2W6G - chains E and G of the 7 polymer chains in the assembly; structure by X-ray diffraction, 6.00 A resolution (low resolution: residue-level contacts below are approximate; hydrogen-bond / salt-bridge calls are withheld).

== Chain E ==
Protein: ATP synthase subunit beta, mitochondrial
Source organism: Bos taurus
Notes: EC 3.6.3.14
UniProtKB: P00829 (ATPB_BOVIN); residues -49 to 478 here correspond to UniProt positions 1-528 (UniProt number = residue number + 50)
Sequence (528 residues; row label = number of the first residue in the row; numbers below 1 keep their minus sign (Met-49 is residue -49)):
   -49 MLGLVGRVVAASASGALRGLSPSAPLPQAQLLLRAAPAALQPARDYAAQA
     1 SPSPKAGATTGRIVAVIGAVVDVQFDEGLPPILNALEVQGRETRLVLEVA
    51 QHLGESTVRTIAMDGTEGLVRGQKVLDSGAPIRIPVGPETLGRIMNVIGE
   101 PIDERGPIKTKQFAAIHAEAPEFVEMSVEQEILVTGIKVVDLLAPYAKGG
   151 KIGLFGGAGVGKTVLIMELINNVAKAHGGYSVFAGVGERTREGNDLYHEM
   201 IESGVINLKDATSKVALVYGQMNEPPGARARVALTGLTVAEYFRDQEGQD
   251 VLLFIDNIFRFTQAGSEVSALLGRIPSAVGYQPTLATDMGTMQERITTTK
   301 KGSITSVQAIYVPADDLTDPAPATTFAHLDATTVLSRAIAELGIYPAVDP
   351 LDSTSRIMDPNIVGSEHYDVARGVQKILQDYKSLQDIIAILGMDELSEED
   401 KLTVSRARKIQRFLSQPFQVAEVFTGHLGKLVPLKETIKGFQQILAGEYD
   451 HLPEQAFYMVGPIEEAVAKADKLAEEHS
Disordered / not traced: -49 to 8, 475-478
Swiss-Prot annotation at these positions:
  - binding site (ADP): Gly159, Val160, Gly161, Lys162, Thr163, Val164
  - binding site (ATP): Gly159, Gly161, Lys162, Thr163, Val164, Arg189
  - binding site (phosphate): Gly159, Val160, Gly161, Lys162, Thr163
  - binding site (Mg(2+)): Thr163, Glu188
  - modified residue: Lys74 (N6-acetyllysine), Lys111 (N6-acetyllysine), Lys148 (N6-acetyllysine), Lys209 (N6-acetyllysine), Lys214 (N6-acetyllysine), Thr262 (Phosphothreonine), Ser365 (Phosphoserine), Lys376 (N6-acetyllysine), Ser383 (Phosphoserine), Lys430 (N6-acetyllysine), Lys435 (N6-acetyllysine), Lys472 (N6-acetyllysine)
  - glycosylation: Ser56 (O-linked (GlcNAc) serine)

== Chain G ==
Protein: ATP synthase subunit gamma, mitochondrial
Source organism: Bos taurus
Notes: EC 3.6.3.14
UniProtKB: P05631 (ATPG_BOVIN); residues -24 to 273 here correspond to UniProt positions 1-298 (UniProt number = residue number + 25)
Sequence (298 residues; row label = number of the first residue in the row; numbers below 1 keep their minus sign (Met-24 is residue -24)):
   -24 MFSRAGVAGLSAWTVQPQWIQVRNMATLKDITRRLKSIKNIQKITKSMKM
    26 VAAAKYARAERELKPARVYGVGSLALYEKADIKTPEDKKKHLIIGVSSDR
    76 GLCGAIHSSVAKQMKSEAANLAAAGKEVKIIGVGDKIRSILHRTHSDQFL
   126 VTFKEVGRRPPTFGDASVIALELLNSGYEFDEGSIIFNRFRSVISYKTEE
   176 KPIFSLDTISSAESMSIYDDIDADVLRNYQEYSLANIIYYSLKESTTSEQ
   226 SARMTAMDNASKNASEMIDKLTLTFNRTRQAVITKELIEIISGAAALD
Disordered / not traced: -24 to 0, 49-66, 88-201, 273
Swiss-Prot annotation at these positions:
  - modified residue: Lys14 (N6-acetyllysine), Lys24 (N6-succinyllysine), Lys30 (N6-acetyllysine), Lys90 (N6-acetyllysine), Ser121 (Phosphoserine), Lys129 (N6-acetyllysine), Lys172 (N6-acetyllysine), Lys245 (N6-succinyllysine)

== Interface between chain E and chain G ==
Contacting residue pairs - 19 pairs, chain E then chain G:
  Ala278(E) - Thr259(G)
  Val279(E) - Gln255(G)
  Val279(E) - Thr259(G)
  Pro313(E) - Arg254(G)
  Ala314(E) - Asn251(G)
  Ala314(E) - Arg254(G)
  Asp315(E) - Asn251(G)
  Asp316(E) - Asn251(G)
  Asp316(E) - Arg254(G)
  Asp316(E) - Gln255(G)
  Thr318(E) - Gln255(G)
  Asp319(E) - Arg254(G)
  Asp319(E) - Gln255(G)
  Pro320(E) - Gln255(G)
  Asp386(E) - Met25(G)
  Ile390(E) - Met25(G)
  Leu391(E) - Met25(G)
  Leu391(E) - Ala28(G)
  Leu391(E) - Ala29(G)
Interface residues without a listed pair, chain E (16 interface residues in all): Ile275, Pro276, Gly280, Glu395
Interface residues without a listed pair, chain G (12 interface residues in all): Lys21, Arg36, Ile258, Leu262, Ile266

== Summary ==
16 residues of chain E and 12 residues of chain G are in contact. From UniProt: 6 ADP-binding residues, 6
ATP-binding residues, 5 phosphate-binding residues and Mg2+-binding residues Thr163(E) and Glu188(E) on chain
E.
Here chain E is ATP synthase subunit beta, mitochondrial and chain G is ATP synthase subunit gamma,
mitochondrial, both from Bos taurus. Entry 2W6G (Low resolution structures of bovine mitochondrial F1-ATPase
during controlled dehydration: Hydration State 3) was determined by X-ray diffraction together with 2W6E,
2W6F, 2W6H, 2W6I and 2W6J from the same study.
